PDB entry 6HJK | X-ray diffraction, 2.40 A resolution | chain A

== Chain A ==
Protein: Aurora kinase A
Source organism: Homo sapiens
Notes: EC 2.7.11.1
UniProt: O14965 (AURKA_HUMAN); numbering as in UniProt (aligned over 122-403)
Chain sequence (285 residues; numbered 119 to 403; the number before each row is that of its first residue):
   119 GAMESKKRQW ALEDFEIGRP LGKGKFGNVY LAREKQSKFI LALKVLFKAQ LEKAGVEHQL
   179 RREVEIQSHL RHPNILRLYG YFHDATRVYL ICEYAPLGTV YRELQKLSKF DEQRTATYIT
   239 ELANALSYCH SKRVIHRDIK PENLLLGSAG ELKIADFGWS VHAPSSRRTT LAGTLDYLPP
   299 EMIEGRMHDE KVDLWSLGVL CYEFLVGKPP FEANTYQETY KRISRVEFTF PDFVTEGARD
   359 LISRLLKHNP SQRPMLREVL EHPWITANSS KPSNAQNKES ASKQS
Disordered / not traced: 119-126, 280-289, 392-403
Differences from the reference sequence: expression tag (119-121); engineered mutation C210 (Leu in O14965), A290 (Cys in O14965), A393 (Cys in O14965)
Residues lining bound ligands: ASDO2 (G7W; (E)-N-[4-(4-azanyl-1-propan-2-yl-pyrazolo[3,4-d]pyrimidin-3-yl)phenyl]-4-[4-fluoranyl-3-(trifluoromethyl)phenyl]-4-oxidanylidene-but-2-enamide): L139, F144, V147, A160, K162, L169, V174, Q177, L178, E181, L194, C210, E211, Y212, A213, L263, A273, D274, F275, G276, W277, V279
Curated features (UniProtKB/Swiss-Prot):
  - region: H280 to L289, G291 to L293 (Activation segment)
  - active site: D256 (Proton acceptor)
  - binding site (ATP): K143, K162, E211 to A213, E260, N261, D274
  - modified residue: T287 (Phosphothreonine), T288 (Phosphothreonine), S342 (Phosphoserine)
  - cross-link: K258 (Glycyl lysine isopeptide (Lys-Gly) (interchain with G-Cter in SUMO2))
  - natural variant: S155 (S155R: In a colorectal adenocarcinoma sample), V174 (V174M: In a metastatic melanoma sample)
  - mutagenesis: K162 (K162R: Loss of kinase activity), F165 (F165A: Decreases the interaction with phosphatase type 1 isoforms), G198 (G198N: Reduces interaction with TPX2. Reduces kinase activity tenfold. Promotes interaction with the AURKB binding partners INCENP and BIRC5 that are normally not bound by AURKA), R205 (R205A: Reduces ubiquitination and proteasomal degradation), D274 (D274N: Abolishes cilia disassembly and kinase activity), T287 (T287A: No direct effect on catalytic activity; T287E: Enhances interaction with TPX2), T288 (T288A: Reduces cilia disassembly and kinase activity; T288D: Mimics phosphorylation state and increases kinase activity), Y334 (Y334A: Reduces binding to MYCN), Q335 (Q335A: Reduces binding to MYCN), F346 (F346A: Decreases the interaction with phosphatase type 1 isoforms)
Reported in the primary citation:
  - binding site for ASDO2: C210, E211, A213, A273, F275
  - conformationally variable residues (side-chain flip): D274, F275
  - mutagenesis - L210C (25 +/- 2 nM): increased binding to ASDO2
  - mutagenesis - L210C: decreased catalytic activity

== Overview ==
Chain A binds ASDO2. UniProt lists active-site residue D256, 8 ATP-binding residues and 10 mutagenesis sites.
From the paper: a binding site for ASDO2 at C210, E211 and A213 among others; L210C increases binding to
ASDO2.
Chain A is Aurora kinase A (Homo sapiens); the structure, Crystal Structure of Aurora-A L210C catalytic domain
in complex with ASDO2, was determined by X-ray diffraction together with 6HJJ from the same study.
